Entry 1IM3 (X-ray diffraction, 2.20 A resolution); this record covers chains A and C of the 4 polymer chains in the assembly.

Chain A:
Name: HLA class I histocompatibility antigen, a-2 alpha chain
From: Homo sapiens
Notes: fragment: extracellular domain, heavy chain
UniProtKB: P01892 (1A02_HUMAN); residues 1-275 here correspond to UniProt positions 25-299 (UniProt number = residue number + 24)
Chain sequence (275 residues; each row starts with the number of its first residue):
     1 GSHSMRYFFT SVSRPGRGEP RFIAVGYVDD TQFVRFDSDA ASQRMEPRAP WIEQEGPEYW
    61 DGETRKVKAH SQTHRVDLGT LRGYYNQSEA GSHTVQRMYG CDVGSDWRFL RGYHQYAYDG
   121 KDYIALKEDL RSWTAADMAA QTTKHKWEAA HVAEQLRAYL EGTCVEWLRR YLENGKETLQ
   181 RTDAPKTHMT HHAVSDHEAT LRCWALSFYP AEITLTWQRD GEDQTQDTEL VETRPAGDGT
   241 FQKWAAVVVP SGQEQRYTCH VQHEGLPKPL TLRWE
Disulfide bonds: C101-C164, C203-C259
Reported in the primary citation:
  - post-translational modification sites: N86 (citing earlier work)
  - specificity-determining residues: G175 to P185 (by similarity / conservation)

Chain C:
Name: Human T-cell lymphotropic virus type 1 Tax peptide
Chain sequence (9 residues; each row starts with the number of its first residue):
     1 LLFGYPVYV

Chain A / chain C interface:
Contacting residue pairs (41; chain A residue first):
  M5(A) - L1(C)
  Y7(A) - L1(C)  hydrogen bond (side chain-backbone)
  Y7(A) - L2(C)
  F9(A) - L2(C)  hydrophobic
  M45(A) - L2(C)  hydrophobic
  Y59(A) - L1(C)  hydrophobic
  E63(A) - L1(C)
  E63(A) - L2(C)  hydrogen bond (side chain-backbone)
  K66(A) - L1(C)
  K66(A) - L2(C)  hydrogen bond (side chain-backbone)
  K66(A) - F3(C)
  K66(A) - G4(C)
  V67(A) - L2(C)
  H70(A) - F3(C)
  T73(A) - V7(C)
  T73(A) - Y8(C)
  V76(A) - Y8(C)  hydrophobic
  D77(A) - Y8(C)
  D77(A) - V9(C)  hydrogen bond (side chain-backbone)
  T80(A) - V9(C)
  L81(A) - V9(C)  hydrophobic
  Y84(A) - V9(C)  hydrogen bond (side chain-backbone)
  R97(A) - V7(C)
  Y99(A) - L2(C)
  Y99(A) - F3(C)  hydrogen bond (side chain-backbone)
  Y116(A) - V7(C)
  Y116(A) - V9(C)  hydrophobic
  T143(A) - V9(C)  hydrogen bond (side chain-backbone)
  K146(A) - Y8(C)
  K146(A) - V9(C)  hydrogen bond (side chain-backbone)
  W147(A) - V7(C)  hydrophobic
  W147(A) - Y8(C)  hydrogen bond (side chain-backbone)
  Q155(A) - F3(C)
  Q155(A) - Y5(C)
  L156(A) - F3(C)  hydrophobic
  Y159(A) - L1(C)  hydrogen bond (side chain-backbone)
  Y159(A) - L2(C)
  Y159(A) - F3(C)  hydrophobic
  T163(A) - L1(C)
  W167(A) - L1(C)
  Y171(A) - L1(C)  hydrogen bond (side chain-backbone)
Also at the interface, not in a pair above, chain A (29 interface residues in all): Y123, V152
Also at the interface, not in a pair above, chain C (9 interface residues in all): P6

In short:
29 residues of chain A and 9 residues of chain C are in contact, with 11 hydrogen bonds. Polar contacts
include Y7(A)-L1(C), E63(A)-L2(C) and K66(A)-L2(C). From the paper: the specificity determinant G175(A); a
modification site at N86(A).
Here chain A is HLA class I histocompatibility antigen, a-2 alpha chain (Homo sapiens) and chain C is Human
T-cell lymphotropic virus type 1 Tax peptide. Entry 1IM3 (Crystal Structure of the human cytomegalovirus
protein US2 bound to the MHC class I molecule HLA-A2/tax) was determined by X-ray diffraction.
